Entry 3E22 (X-ray diffraction, 3.80 A resolution); this record covers chains B and E of the 5 polymer chains in the assembly.

# Chain B
Molecule: Tubulin beta-2B chain
Organism: Bos taurus
Reference sequence: Q6B856 (TBB2B_BOVIN); the author numbering skips numbers that UniProt does not, so the offset changes along the chain: 1-44 = UniProt 1-44; 47-360 = UniProt 45-358; 369-455 = UniProt 359-445
Sequence (445 residues; each row starts with the number of its first residue; note: 10 numbers in that range are skipped by the numbering (no residue carries them; nothing is unmodelled there)):
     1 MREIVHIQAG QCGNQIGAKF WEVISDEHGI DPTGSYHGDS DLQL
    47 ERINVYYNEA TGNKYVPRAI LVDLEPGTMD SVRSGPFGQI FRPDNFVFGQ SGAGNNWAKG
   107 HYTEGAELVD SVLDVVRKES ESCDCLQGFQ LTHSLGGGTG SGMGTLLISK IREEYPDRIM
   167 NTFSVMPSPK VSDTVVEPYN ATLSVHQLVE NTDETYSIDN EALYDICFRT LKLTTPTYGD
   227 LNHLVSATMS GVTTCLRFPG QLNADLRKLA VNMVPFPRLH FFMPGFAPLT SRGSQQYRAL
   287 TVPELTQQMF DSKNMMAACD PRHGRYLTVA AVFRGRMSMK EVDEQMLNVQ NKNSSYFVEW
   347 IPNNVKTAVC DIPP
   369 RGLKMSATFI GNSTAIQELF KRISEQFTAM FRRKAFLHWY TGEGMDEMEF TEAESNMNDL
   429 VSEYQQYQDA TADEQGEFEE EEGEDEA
Disordered / not traced: 1, 278-285, 439-455
Residues lining bound ligands:
  - GDP (guanosine-5'-diphosphate): G10, Q11, C12, A99, N101, S140, G142, G143, G144, T145, G146, S147, V171, P173, S174, V177, S178, E183, N206, L209, Y224, L227, N228
  - colchicine (LOC; N-[(7S)-1,2,3,10-tetramethoxy-9-oxo-6,7-dihydro-5H-benzo[d]heptalen-7-yl]ethanamide): V238, T239, C241, L242, L248, A250, K254, L255, N258, M259, V315, A316, V318, N349, N350, V351, K352, A354, I378
  - soblidotin (TZT): Q11, Q15, T74, S77, V177, S178, D179, T221, P222, T223, Y224, G225, N228
UniProt features mapped onto this chain:
  - motif: M1 to I4 (MREI motif)
  - binding site (GTP): Q11, E71, S140, G144, T145, G146, N206, N228
  - binding site (Mg(2+)): E71
  - modified residue: S40 (Phosphoserine), T57 (Phosphothreonine), K60 (N6-acetyllysine), S174 (Phosphoserine), T287 (Phosphothreonine), T292 (Phosphothreonine), R320 (Omega-N-methylarginine), E448 (5-glutamyl polyglutamate)
  - cross-link (Glycyl lysine isopeptide (Lys-Gly)): K60 (interchain with G-Cter in ubiquitin), K326 (interchain with G-Cter in ubiquitin)

# Chain E
Molecule: Stathmin-4
Organism: Rattus norvegicus
Notes: fragment: RB3 stathmin-like domain 4
Reference sequence: P63043 (STMN4_RAT); residues 5-145 here correspond to UniProt positions 49-189 (UniProt number = residue number + 44)
Sequence (142 residues; each row starts with the number of its first residue):
     4 ADMEVIELNK CTSGQSFEVI LKPPSFDGVP EFNASLPRRR DPSLEEIQKK LEAAEERRKY
    64 QEAELLKHLA EKREHEREVI QKAIEENNNF IKMAKEKLAQ KMESNKENRE AHLAAMLERL
   124 QEKDKHAEEV RKNKELKEEA SR
Disordered / not traced: 31-44, 142-145
Construct notes: expression tag (4)
UniProt features mapped onto this chain:
  - modified residue: S46 (Phosphoserine)

# How chain B and chain E interact
Residue-residue contacts (16):
  Y108(B) - H78(E)  hydrogen bond
  Y108(B) - V82(E)  hydrophobic
  L152(B) - R76(E)
  L152(B) - E79(E)
  S155(B) - L72(E)
  S155(B) - R76(E)  hydrogen bond (backbone-side chain)
  K156(B) - R76(E)
  R158(B) - L72(E)
  E159(B) - L72(E)
  E159(B) - R76(E)  salt bridge
  T409(B) - E89(E)
  G410(B) - E89(E)
  E411(B) - A86(E)
  G412(B) - V82(E)
  G412(B) - A86(E)
  E417(B) - H78(E)  salt bridge
Other interface residues (no listed pair), chain B (14 interface residues in all): H107, P162, N197
Other interface residues (no listed pair), chain E (10 interface residues in all): E65, L69, K85

# Overview
14 residues of chain B and 10 residues of chain E are in contact, with 2 hydrogen bonds and 2 salt bridges.
Among the polar pairs are E159(B)-R76(E), E417(B)-H78(E) and Y108(B)-H78(E). Bound to chain B: GDP, colchicine
and soblidotin.
Here chain B is Tubulin beta-2B chain (Bos taurus) and chain E is Stathmin-4 (Rattus norvegicus). Entry 3E22
(Tubulin-colchicine-soblidotin: Stathmin-like domain complex) was determined by X-ray diffraction (same
publication as 3DU7).
